Entry 8AMU (X-ray diffraction, 3.00 A resolution); this record covers chains A and C of the 4 polymer chains in the assembly.

[Chain A]
Protein: Replication protein RepB
From: Streptococcus agalactiae
UniProtKB: P13921 (REPB_STRAG); residues 2-132 here = UniProt positions 2-132
Chain sequence (140 residues; row label = number of the first residue in the row; numbers below 1 keep their minus sign (Met-7 is residue -7)):
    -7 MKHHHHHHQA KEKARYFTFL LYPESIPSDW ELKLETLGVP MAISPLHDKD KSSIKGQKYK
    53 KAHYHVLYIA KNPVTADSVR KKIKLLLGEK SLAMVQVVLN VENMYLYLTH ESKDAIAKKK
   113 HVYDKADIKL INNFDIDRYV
Not modelled in the structure: -7 to 1
Differences from the reference sequence: initiating methionine (-7); expression tag (-6 to 1)
Metal / ion sites: Mn2+: His39, Asp42, His55, His57
What the authors report for this chain:
  - conformationally variable residues (loop rearrangement, side-chain flip): Ala85, Met86
  - binding site for the 23-nt DNA strand (chain C): Lys3, Asp69, Arg72, Lys73, Lys76, Met86, Val87
  - binding site for the 23-nt DNA strand: Lys3, Asp69
  - binding site for the 23-nt DNA strand: Lys73
  - binding site for the 23-nt DNA strand: Thr67, Asp69, Ser70, Lys73, Lys74
  - mutagenesis - D69A: unchanged catalytic activity on nick site
  - mutagenesis - R72A, R72A/K73A/K74A/K76A, K76A: unchanged catalytic activity (citing earlier work)

[Chain C]
Molecule: 23-nt DNA strand
Sequence (23 nucleotides; numbered 5 to 27; the number before each row is that of its first residue):
     5 TCGGCGACTT TTCGGCGACT TTT

[How chain A and chain C interact]
Pairs across the interface (12):
  Lys3(A) with DG8(C), hydrogen bond to the base; DC9(C), base contact
  Asp69(A) with DG8(C), base contact; DC9(C), hydrogen bond to the base
  Arg72(A) with DG7(C), sugar contact; DG8(C), salt bridge to the phosphate
  Lys76(A) with DC9(C), salt bridge to the phosphate
  Met86(A) with DG7(C), phosphate contact; DG8(C), hydrogen bond to the phosphate
  Val87(A) with DG7(C), phosphate contact; DG8(C), hydrogen bond to the phosphate
  Gln88(A) with DG7(C), hydrogen bond to the phosphate
Also at the interface, not in a pair above, chain A (10 interface residues in all): Lys73, Glu81, Ala85
Also at the interface, not in a pair above, chain C (5 interface residues in all): DG10, DC12

[Summary]
Chain A and chain C form an interface of 10 and 5 residues respectively, with 5 hydrogen bonds and 2 salt
bridges. Among the polar pairs are Lys3(A)-DG8(C), Asp69(A)-DC9(C) and Met86(A)-DG8(C). The paper reports a
binding site for the 23-nt DNA strand (chain C) at Lys3(A), Asp69(A) and Arg72(A) among others; R72A,
R72A/K73A/K74A/K76A and K76A of chain A leave catalytic activity unchanged.
Chain A is Replication protein RepB (Streptococcus agalactiae) and chain C is a 23-nt DNA strand; the
structure, RepB pMV158 OBD domain bound to DDR region, was determined by X-ray diffraction (same publication
as 8AMT and 8AMV).
